PDB entry 4UT0 | X-ray diffraction, 2.40 A resolution | chains K and O of the 5 polymer chains in the assembly

Chain K:
Molecule: Homing endonuclease I-dmoi
Organism: Desulfurococcus mobilis
Notes: EC 3.1.-.-
Reference sequence: P21505 (DMO1_DESMO); residues 2-188 here = UniProt positions 2-188
Sequence (199 residues; each row starts with the number of its first residue):
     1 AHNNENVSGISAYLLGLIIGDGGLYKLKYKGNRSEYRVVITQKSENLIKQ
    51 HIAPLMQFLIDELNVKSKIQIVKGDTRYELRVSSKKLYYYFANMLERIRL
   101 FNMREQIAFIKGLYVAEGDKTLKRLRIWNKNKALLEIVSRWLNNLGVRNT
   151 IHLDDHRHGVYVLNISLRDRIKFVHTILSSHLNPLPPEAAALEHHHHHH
Disordered / not traced: 1-4, 183-199
Differences from the reference sequence: expression tag (1, 189-199)
Ion coordination: Mn2+ site 1: Gly20, Glu117 (shared with 1 residue of chain M; 1 residue of chain N); Mn2+ site 2: Asp21, Ala116 (shared with 1 residue of chain L; DC16(O) of chain O)

Chain O:
Molecule: 10-nt DNA strand
Sequence (10 nucleotides; row label = number of the first residue in the row):
    16 CCGGCAAGGC
Ion coordination: Mn2+: DC16 (shared with Asp21(K), Ala116(K) of chain K; 1 residue of chain L)

Interface between chain K and chain O:
Residue-residue contacts (16; chain K residue first):
  Asp21(K) - DC16(O)  phosphate contact
  Ala116(K) - DC16(O)  phosphate contact
  Glu117(K) - DC16(O)  phosphate contact
  Gly118(K) - DC16(O)  sugar contact
  Asp119(K) - DC17(O)  phosphate contact
  Lys120(K) - DC16(O)  salt bridge to the phosphate
  Lys120(K) - DC17(O)  hydrogen bond to the phosphate
  Thr121(K) - DC17(O)  phosphate contact
  Thr121(K) - DG18(O)  phosphate contact
  Lys123(K) - DG18(O)  salt bridge to the phosphate
  Arg124(K) - DG19(O)  hydrogen bond to the base
  Arg124(K) - DC20(O)  base contact
  Arg126(K) - DC17(O)  base contact
  Arg126(K) - DG18(O)  hydrogen bond to the base
  Trp128(K) - DC16(O)  sugar contact
  Trp128(K) - DC17(O)  base contact
Interface residues without a listed pair, chain K (12 interface residues in all): Asp154

Overview:
Chain K and chain O form an interface of 12 and 5 residues respectively, with 3 hydrogen bonds and 2 salt
bridges. Polar contacts include Arg124(K)-DG19(O), Arg126(K)-DG18(O) and Lys120(K)-DC17(O). The Mn2+ site 1 is
built by Gly20(K) and Glu117(K).
Here chain K is Homing endonuclease I-dmoi (Desulfurococcus mobilis) and chain O is a 10-nt DNA strand. Entry
4UT0 (The crystal structure of I-dmoi in complex with its target DNA at 10 days incubation in ...) was
determined by X-ray diffraction, deposited together with 4D6N, 4D6O, 4UN7, 4UN8, 4UN9, 4UNA, 4UNB and 4UNC.
